Entry 8RP3 (X-ray diffraction, 2.45 A resolution); this record covers chains A and B.

[Chain A (and B)]
Name: Alpha-methylacyl-CoA racemase
Organism: Mycobacterium tuberculosis
Notes: EC 5.1.99.4; chain B of this document is another copy of the same molecule, construct and numbering; everything in this record applies to it too
UniProt: O06543 (AMACR_MYCTU); numbering as in UniProt (aligned over 1-360)
Amino-acid sequence (365 residues; row label = number of the first residue in the row; numbering starts at 0):
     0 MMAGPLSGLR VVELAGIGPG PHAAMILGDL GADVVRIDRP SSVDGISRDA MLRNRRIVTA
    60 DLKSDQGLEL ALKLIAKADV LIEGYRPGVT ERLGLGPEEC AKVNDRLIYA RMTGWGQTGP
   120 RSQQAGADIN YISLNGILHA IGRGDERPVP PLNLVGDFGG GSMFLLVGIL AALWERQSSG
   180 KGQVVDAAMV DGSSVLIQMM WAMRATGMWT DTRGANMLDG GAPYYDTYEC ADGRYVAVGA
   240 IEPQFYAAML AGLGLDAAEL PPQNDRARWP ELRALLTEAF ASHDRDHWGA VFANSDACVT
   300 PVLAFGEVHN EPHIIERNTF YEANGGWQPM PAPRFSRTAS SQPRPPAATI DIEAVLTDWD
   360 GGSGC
Not modelled in the structure: 0, 40-44, 360-364
Construct notes: initiating methionine (0); engineered mutation Ala126 (His in O06543); expression tag (361-364)
UniProt features mapped onto this chain:
  - active site: Asp156 (Proton donor)
  - binding site (substrate): Arg38, Ala59 to Lys62, Gly83 to Arg85, Arg91, Gly125, Asp127 to Tyr130
What the authors report for this chain:
  - conformationally variable residues (side-chain flip): Glu241
  - contacts within the chain: Glu241-Gln243 (hydrogen bond)
  - mutagenesis - H126A (0.11 x 106 M-1.s-1): decreased catalytic activity

[How chain A and chain B interact]
Residue-residue contacts - 299 pairs, chain A then chain B:
  Pro4(A) with Ala170(B), hydrophobic; Trp173(B); Glu174(B)
  Leu5(A) with Ala170(B), hydrophobic; Trp173(B)
  Ser6(A) with Trp173(B)
  Leu8(A) with Trp173(B), hydrophobic
  His21(A) with Val194(B), hydrogen bond (side chain-backbone); Leu195(B)
  Met24(A) with Val194(B), hydrophobic; Gln197(B)
  Ile25(A) with Phe163(B), hydrophobic; Val194(B), hydrophobic
  Leu29(A) with Val166(B), hydrophobic; Ala170(B), hydrophobic
  Arg47(A) with Thr205(B)
  Asp48(A) with Ala201(B)
  Ala49(A) with Gln197(B)
  Met50(A) with Gln197(B); Met198(B), hydrophobic
  Arg85(A) with Phe244(B); Asp295(B), salt bridge
  Trp114(A) with His312(B), hydrogen bond (backbone-side chain); Arg316(B), hydrogen bond (backbone-side chain)
  Thr117(A) with His312(B); Arg316(B)
  Gly118(A) with His312(B)
  Pro119(A) with His312(B); Glu315(B)
  Arg120(A) with Thr299(B); Pro300(B); Glu310(B), salt bridge; His312(B), hydrogen bond (backbone-side chain)
  Ser121(A) with His312(B)
  Gln123(A) with Asn293(B), hydrogen bond (side chain-backbone); Ser294(B); Asp295(B)
  Ala124(A) with Phe244(B), hydrophobic; Asp295(B), hydrogen bond (backbone-side chain); Cys297(B), hydrophobic
  Gly125(A) with Cys297(B)
  Ala126(A) with Tyr224(B), hydrophobic
  Asp127(A) with Tyr224(B)
  Ile128(A) with Tyr224(B), hydrogen bond (backbone-side chain); Asp225(B); Ala236(B), hydrophobic; Val237(B); Gly238(B)
  Asn129(A) with Ala236(B), hydrogen bond (side chain-backbone); Gly238(B); Cys297(B), hydrogen bond (side chain-backbone); Thr299(B), hydrogen bond
  Ser132(A) with Ala236(B); Thr299(B), hydrogen bond; Pro300(B), hydrogen bond (side chain-backbone); Val301(B); Leu302(B), hydrogen bond (backbone-backbone)
  Leu133(A) with Leu302(B); Val307(B); Glu310(B)
  Asn134(A) with Val307(B)
  Gly135(A) with Leu302(B); Phe304(B); Val307(B)
  Leu137(A) with Ala236(B), hydrophobic
  His138(A) with Val301(B); Leu302(B); Ala303(B)
  Ala139(A) with Leu151(B); Phe304(B), hydrophobic
  Gly141(A) with Val148(B)
  Arg142(A) with Arg146(B); Pro147(B), hydrogen bond (side chain-backbone); Val148(B)
  Glu145(A) with Glu145(B)
  Arg146(A) with Arg142(B); Asp225(B), salt bridge; Thr226(B), hydrogen bond (side chain-backbone); Tyr234(B); Arg272(B)
  Pro147(A) with Arg142(B), hydrogen bond (backbone-side chain); Thr226(B), hydrogen bond (backbone-side chain); Tyr234(B)
  Val148(A) with Arg142(B)
  Leu151(A) with Ala139(B); Ile196(B), hydrophobic; Trp208(B), hydrophobic; Leu217(B); Asp218(B)
  Asn152(A) with Met198(B); Met199(B); Leu217(B)
  Leu153(A) with Leu195(B); Ile196(B), hydrophobic
  Val154(A) with Leu153(B), hydrophobic
  Phe157(A) with Leu195(B); Met198(B), hydrophobic
  Gly158(A) with Gly158(B); Met162(B); Leu195(B)
  Met162(A) with Met162(B); Phe163(B), hydrophobic; Val166(B), hydrophobic; Leu195(B), hydrophobic
  Phe163(A) with Met162(B), hydrophobic; Ala331(B); Pro332(B)
  Leu165(A) with Val166(B), hydrophobic
  Val166(A) with Leu29(B), hydrophobic; Met162(B), hydrophobic; Leu165(B), hydrophobic
  Gly167(A) with Pro332(B); Phe334(B)
  Leu169(A) with Val166(B); Leu169(B), hydrophobic
  Ala170(A) with Pro4(B); Leu5(B), hydrophobic
  Trp173(A) with Pro4(B), hydrogen bond (side chain-backbone); Leu5(B); Ser6(B); Leu8(B), hydrophobic; Arg175(B); Gln176(B)
  Glu174(A) with Pro4(B); Arg336(B), salt bridge; Thr337(B)
  Arg175(A) with Trp173(B)
  Gln176(A) with Trp173(B); Gln176(B)
  Ser178(A) with Arg336(B), hydrogen bond
  Lys180(A) with Arg336(B), hydrogen bond (backbone-side chain)
  Gly181(A) with Arg336(B), hydrogen bond (backbone-side chain)
  Gln182(A) with Phe334(B); Ser335(B), hydrogen bond (side chain-backbone); Arg336(B), hydrogen bond (side chain-backbone); Thr337(B), hydrogen bond
  Val183(A) with Arg333(B); Phe334(B); Ser335(B), hydrogen bond (backbone-backbone)
  Val184(A) with Arg333(B)
  Asp185(A) with Arg316(B), salt bridge; Pro332(B); Arg333(B), hydrogen bond (backbone-backbone)
  Ala186(A) with Pro332(B), hydrophobic
  Val189(A) with Ile313(B), hydrophobic; Arg316(B)
  Asp190(A) with Arg316(B), salt bridge; Thr318(B), hydrogen bond; Arg333(B), salt bridge
  Ser193(A) with Thr318(B); Phe319(B); Pro328(B)
  Val194(A) with His21(B), hydrogen bond (backbone-side chain); Met24(B), hydrophobic; Ile25(B), hydrophobic; Pro328(B), hydrophobic; Met329(B); Ala331(B), hydrophobic
  Leu195(A) with His21(B); Leu153(B); Phe157(B); Gly158(B); Met162(B), hydrophobic
  Ile196(A) with Leu151(B), hydrophobic; Leu153(B), hydrophobic; Phe304(B), hydrophobic
  Gln197(A) with Met24(B); Ala49(B); Met50(B); Gln327(B), hydrogen bond; Pro328(B)
  Met198(A) with Met50(B), hydrophobic; Asn152(B); Phe157(B), hydrophobic
  Met199(A) with Asn152(B)
  Trp200(A) with Phe304(B); Phe319(B); Trp326(B); Gln327(B), hydrogen bond (backbone-side chain)
  Ala201(A) with Gln327(B)
  Arg203(A) with Phe304(B); Gly305(B)
  Ala204(A) with Arg47(B)
  Thr205(A) with Arg47(B)
  Trp208(A) with Phe304(B)
  Asp210(A) with Phe304(B); Gly305(B), hydrogen bond (side chain-backbone)
  Leu217(A) with Leu151(B); Asn152(B)
  Asp218(A) with Leu151(B)
  Tyr224(A) with Ala126(B), hydrophobic; Asp127(B); Ile128(B), hydrogen bond (side chain-backbone)
  Asp225(A) with Ile128(B); Arg146(B), salt bridge; Pro149(B)
  Thr226(A) with Leu137(B); Arg146(B), hydrogen bond (backbone-side chain); Pro147(B), hydrogen bond (side chain-backbone)
  Tyr234(A) with Arg146(B); Pro147(B)
  Ala236(A) with Ile128(B); Asn129(B), hydrogen bond (backbone-side chain); Ser132(B); Leu137(B), hydrophobic
  Val237(A) with Ile128(B)
  Gly238(A) with Ala126(B); Ile128(B); Asn129(B)
  Phe244(A) with Arg85(B); Ala124(B), hydrophobic
  Arg272(A) with Arg146(B)
  Phe291(A) with Gln123(B), hydrogen bond (backbone-side chain)
  Ala292(A) with Gln123(B), hydrogen bond (backbone-side chain)
  Asn293(A) with Gln123(B)
  Ser294(A) with Gln123(B), hydrogen bond (backbone-side chain)
  Asp295(A) with Arg85(B), salt bridge; Gln123(B); Ala124(B)
  Cys297(A) with Ala124(B), hydrophobic; Gly125(B); Asn129(B), hydrogen bond (backbone-side chain)
  Val298(A) with Asn129(B)
  Thr299(A) with Arg120(B); Asn129(B), hydrogen bond; Ser132(B), hydrogen bond
  Pro300(A) with Ser132(B)
  Val301(A) with Ser132(B); Leu137(B), hydrophobic; His138(B)
  Leu302(A) with Ser132(B), hydrogen bond (backbone-backbone); Leu133(B); Gly135(B); His138(B)
  Ala303(A) with His138(B)
  Phe304(A) with Gly135(B); Ala139(B), hydrophobic; Ile196(B), hydrophobic; Trp200(B); Arg203(B); Trp208(B); Asp210(B)
  Gly305(A) with Arg203(B); Asp210(B), hydrogen bond (backbone-side chain)
  Val307(A) with Leu133(B); Asn134(B); Gly135(B)
  Glu310(A) with Arg120(B), salt bridge; Leu133(B)
  His312(A) with Trp114(B), hydrogen bond (side chain-backbone); Thr117(B); Gly118(B); Pro119(B); Arg120(B), hydrogen bond (side chain-backbone); Ser121(B)
  Glu315(A) with Pro119(B)
  Arg316(A) with Trp114(B), hydrogen bond (side chain-backbone); Gly115(B); Thr117(B); Asp185(B), salt bridge; Ala187(B); Val189(B); Asp190(B), salt bridge
  Thr318(A) with Asp190(B), hydrogen bond; Ser193(B)
  Phe319(A) with Ser193(B); Trp200(B)
  Asn323(A) with Ala204(B)
  Trp326(A) with Trp200(B)
  Gln327(A) with Gln197(B); Trp200(B); Ala201(B)
  Pro328(A) with Ser193(B); Val194(B), hydrophobic; Gln197(B)
  Met329(A) with Val194(B)
  Ala331(A) with Phe163(B); Asp190(B)
  Pro332(A) with Phe163(B); Gly167(B); Val184(B), hydrophobic; Asp185(B); Ala186(B), hydrophobic
  Arg333(A) with Val183(B); Val184(B); Asp185(B), hydrogen bond (backbone-backbone); Asp190(B), salt bridge
  Phe334(A) with Gly167(B); Gln182(B); Val183(B)
  Ser335(A) with Gln182(B); Val183(B), hydrogen bond (backbone-backbone)
  Arg336(A) with Glu174(B), salt bridge; Ser178(B), hydrogen bond; Lys180(B), hydrogen bond (side chain-backbone); Gly181(B), hydrogen bond (side chain-backbone); Gln182(B), hydrogen bond (backbone-side chain)
  Thr337(A) with Glu174(B); Gln182(B), hydrogen bond (backbone-side chain)
Interface residues without a listed pair, chain A (143 interface residues in all): Gly7, Asp28, Arg52, Asp78, Gly115, Gln122, Ile136, Ile140, Pro149, Pro150, Ala171, Leu172, Ala187, Gly191, Arg212, Gly219, Pro311, Ile313, Pro330
Interface residues without a listed pair, chain B (146 interface residues in all): Gly7, Gly17, Asp28, Asp48, Arg52, Gln122, Ile136, Ile140, Gly141, Pro150, Val154, Ala171, Leu172, Gly191, Arg212, Gly219, Glu228, Ile240, Ala292, Val298, Pro311, Asn323, Gly324, Gly325, Pro330

[Summary]
143 residues of chain A and 146 residues of chain B are in contact; the contacts include 54 hydrogen bonds and
14 salt bridges. Polar pairs include Arg85(A)-Asp295(B), Arg120(A)-Glu310(B) and Arg146(A)-Asp225(B). The
paper reports that H126A of chain A reduces catalytic activity; conformational variability at Glu241(A).
Both chains are Alpha-methylacyl-CoA racemase (Mycobacterium tuberculosis). Entry 8RP3 (Alpha-Methylacyl-CoA
racemase from Mycobacterium tuberculosis (H126A mutant)) was determined by X-ray diffraction, deposited
together with 8RMW, 8RP4 and 8RP5.
